Entry 1ZR4 (X-ray diffraction, 3.40 A resolution); this record covers chains A and B of the 16 polymer chains in the assembly.

Chain A (and B):
Protein: Transposon gamma-delta resolvase
From: Escherichia coli
Notes: chain B of this document is another copy of the same molecule, construct and numbering; everything in this record applies to it too
Reference sequence: P03012 (TNR1_ECOLI); numbering as in UniProt (aligned over 1-183)
Chain sequence (183 residues; row label = number of the first residue in the row):
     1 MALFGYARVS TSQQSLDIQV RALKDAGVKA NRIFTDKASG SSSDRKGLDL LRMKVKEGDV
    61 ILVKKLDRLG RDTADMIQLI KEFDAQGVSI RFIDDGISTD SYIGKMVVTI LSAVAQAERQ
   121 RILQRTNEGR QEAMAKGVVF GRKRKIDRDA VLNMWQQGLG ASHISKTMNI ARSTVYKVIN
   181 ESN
Differences from the reference sequence: engineered mutation Ala2 (Arg in P03012), Lys56 (Glu in P03012), Ser101 (Gly in P03012), Tyr102 (Glu in P03012), Ile103 (Met in P03012), Gln124 (Glu in P03012)
Curated features (UniProtKB/Swiss-Prot):
  - DNA-binding region: Ala161 to Asn180 (H-T-H motif)
  - active site: Ser10 (O-(5'-phospho-DNA)-serine intermediate)

Interface between chain A and chain B:
Pairs across the interface (16; chain A residue first):
  Asp72(A) - Lys81(B)  salt bridge
  Ala74(A) - Ile77(B)  hydrophobic
  Ile77(A) - Ala74(B)  hydrophobic
  Ile77(A) - Ile77(B)  hydrophobic
  Gln78(A) - Ala74(B)
  Lys81(A) - Asp72(B)  salt bridge
  Tyr102(A) - Gln120(B)
  Tyr102(A) - Gln124(B)
  Met106(A) - Ala113(B)
  Met106(A) - Val114(B)  hydrophobic
  Met106(A) - Ala117(B)  hydrophobic
  Met106(A) - Glu118(B)
  Thr109(A) - Ala113(B)
  Ala113(A) - Thr109(B)
  Ala117(A) - Met106(B)  hydrophobic
  Gln120(A) - Tyr102(B)
Interface residues without a listed pair, chain A (15 interface residues in all): Thr73, Ile110, Val114, Gln124
Interface residues without a listed pair, chain B (16 interface residues in all): Thr73, Gln78, Ile110

Summary:
15 residues of chain A and 16 residues of chain B are in contact; the contacts include 2 salt bridges. The
salt-bridged pair is Asp72(A)-Lys81(B). UniProt lists active-site residue Ser10(A) on chain A.
Both chains are Transposon gamma-delta resolvase (Escherichia coli). Entry 1ZR4 (Structure of a Synaptic
gamma-delta Resolvase Tetramer Covalently linked to two Cleaved DNAs) was determined by X-ray diffraction
(same publication as 1ZR2).
